PDB entry 7JZN | electron microscopy, 3.10 A resolution | chains A and E of the 6 polymer chains in the assembly

Chain A:
Name: Spike glycoprotein
From: Severe acute respiratory syndrome coronavirus 2
UniProt: P0DTC2 (SPIKE_SARS2); residue numbers follow UniProt; this construct covers 1-1208
Chain sequence (1288 residues; numbered 1 to 1288; the number before each row is that of its first residue):
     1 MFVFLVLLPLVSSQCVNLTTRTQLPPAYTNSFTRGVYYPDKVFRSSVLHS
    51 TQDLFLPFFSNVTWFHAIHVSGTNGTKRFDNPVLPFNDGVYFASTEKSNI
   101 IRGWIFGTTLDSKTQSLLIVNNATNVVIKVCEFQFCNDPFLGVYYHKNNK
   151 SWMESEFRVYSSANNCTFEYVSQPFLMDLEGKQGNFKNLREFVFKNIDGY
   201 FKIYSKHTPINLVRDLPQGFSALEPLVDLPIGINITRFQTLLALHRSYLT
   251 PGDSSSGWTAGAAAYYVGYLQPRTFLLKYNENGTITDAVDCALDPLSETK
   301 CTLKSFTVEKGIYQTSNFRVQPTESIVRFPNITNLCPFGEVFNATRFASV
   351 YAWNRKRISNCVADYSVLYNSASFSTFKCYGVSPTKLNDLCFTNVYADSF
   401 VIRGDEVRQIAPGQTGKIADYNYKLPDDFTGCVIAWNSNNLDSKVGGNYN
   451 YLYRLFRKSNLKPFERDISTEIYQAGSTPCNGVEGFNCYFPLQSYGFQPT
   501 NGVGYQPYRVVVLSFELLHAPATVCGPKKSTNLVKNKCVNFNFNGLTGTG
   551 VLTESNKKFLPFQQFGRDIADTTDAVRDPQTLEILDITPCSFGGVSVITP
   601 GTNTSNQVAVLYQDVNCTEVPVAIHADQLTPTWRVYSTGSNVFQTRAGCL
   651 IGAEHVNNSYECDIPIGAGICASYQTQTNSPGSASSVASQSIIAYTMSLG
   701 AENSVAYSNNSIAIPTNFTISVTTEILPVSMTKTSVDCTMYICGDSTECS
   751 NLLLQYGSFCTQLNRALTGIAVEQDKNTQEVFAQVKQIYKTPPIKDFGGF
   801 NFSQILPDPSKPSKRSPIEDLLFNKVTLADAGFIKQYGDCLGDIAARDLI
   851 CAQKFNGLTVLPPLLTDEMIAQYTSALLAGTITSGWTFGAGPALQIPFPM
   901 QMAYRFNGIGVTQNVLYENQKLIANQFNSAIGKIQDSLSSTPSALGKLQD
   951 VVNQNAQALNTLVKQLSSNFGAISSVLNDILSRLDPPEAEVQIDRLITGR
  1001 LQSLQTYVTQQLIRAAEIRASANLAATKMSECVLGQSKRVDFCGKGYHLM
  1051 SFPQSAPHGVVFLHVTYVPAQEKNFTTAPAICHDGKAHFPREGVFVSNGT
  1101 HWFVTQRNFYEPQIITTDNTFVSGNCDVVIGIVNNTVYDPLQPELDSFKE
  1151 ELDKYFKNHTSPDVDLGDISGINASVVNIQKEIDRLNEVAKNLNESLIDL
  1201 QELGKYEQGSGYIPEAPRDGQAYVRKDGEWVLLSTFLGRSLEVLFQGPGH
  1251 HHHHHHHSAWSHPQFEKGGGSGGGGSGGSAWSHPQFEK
Disordered / not traced: 1-26, 68-81, 111-115, 136-138, 142-165, 173-186, 213, 243-263, 621-640, 677-689, 828-854, 942, 1147-1288
Differences from the reference sequence: conflict Gly682 (Arg in P0DTC2), Ser683 (Arg in P0DTC2), Ser685 (Arg in P0DTC2), Pro817 (Phe in P0DTC2), Pro892 (Ala in P0DTC2), Pro899 (Ala in P0DTC2), Pro942 (Ala in P0DTC2), Pro986 (Lys in P0DTC2), Pro987 (Val in P0DTC2); expression tag (1209-1288)
Cystine bridges: Cys131-Cys166, Cys291-Cys301, Cys336-Cys361, Cys379-Cys432, Cys391-Cys525, Cys480-Cys488, Cys538-Cys590, Cys617-Cys649, Cys662-Cys671, Cys738-Cys760, Cys743-Cys749, Cys1032-Cys1043, Cys1082-Cys1126
Glycans and other covalent adducts: N-acetylglucosamine (NAG) linked to Asn61, Asn122, Asn234, Asn282, Asn331, Asn343, Asn603, Asn616, Asn657, Asn709, Asn717, Asn801, Asn1074, Asn1098, Asn1134

Chain E:
Name: LCB3
From: synthetic construct
Chain sequence (106 residues; each row starts with the number of its first residue; numbers below 1 keep their minus sign (Met-29 is residue -29)):
   -29 MSHHHHHHHHSENLYFQSGSASHMGGSGGLNDDELHMLMTDLVYEALHFA
    21 KDEEIKKRVFQLFELADKAYKNNDRQKLEKVVEELKELLERLLSGSGGSG
    71 LEGGGS
Disordered / not traced: -29 to 0, 65-76

Interface between chain A and chain E:
Pairs across the interface - 10 pairs, chain A then chain E:
  Arg403(A) - Met7(E)
  Lys417(A) - Thr10(E)
  Tyr453(A) - Thr10(E)
  Leu455(A) - Thr10(E)
  Tyr489(A) - Phe30(E)  hydrogen bond (side chain-backbone)
  Tyr489(A) - Glu34(E)
  Gly496(A) - Asp3(E)
  Tyr505(A) - Glu4(E)
  Tyr505(A) - Met7(E)  hydrophobic
  Tyr505(A) - Leu8(E)
Other interface residues (no listed pair), chain A (8 interface residues in all): Ala475
Other interface residues (no listed pair), chain E (9 interface residues in all): Asp11, Tyr14

In short:
The interface between chain A and chain E involves 8 residues on one side and 9 on the other; the contacts
include 1 hydrogen bond. Its one hydrogen-bonded contact is Tyr489(A)-Phe30(E).
Here chain A is Spike glycoprotein (Severe acute respiratory syndrome coronavirus 2) and chain E is LCB3
(synthetic construct). Entry 7JZN (SARS-CoV-2 spike in complex with LCB3 (2RBDs open)) was determined by
electron microscopy together with 7JZL, 7JZM and 7JZU from the same study.
